PDB entry 6XP1 | X-ray diffraction, 1.75 A resolution | chains A and D of the 5 polymer chains in the assembly

Chain A (and D):
Protein: Pyrroline-5-carboxylate reductase 1, mitochondrial
Organism: Homo sapiens
Notes: EC 1.5.1.2; chain D of this document is another copy of the same molecule, construct and numbering; everything in this record applies to it too
UniProt: P32322 (P5CR1_HUMAN); residue numbers follow UniProt; this construct covers 1-300
Chain sequence (322 residues; each row starts with the number of its first residue; numbers below 1 keep their minus sign (Met-21 is residue -21)):
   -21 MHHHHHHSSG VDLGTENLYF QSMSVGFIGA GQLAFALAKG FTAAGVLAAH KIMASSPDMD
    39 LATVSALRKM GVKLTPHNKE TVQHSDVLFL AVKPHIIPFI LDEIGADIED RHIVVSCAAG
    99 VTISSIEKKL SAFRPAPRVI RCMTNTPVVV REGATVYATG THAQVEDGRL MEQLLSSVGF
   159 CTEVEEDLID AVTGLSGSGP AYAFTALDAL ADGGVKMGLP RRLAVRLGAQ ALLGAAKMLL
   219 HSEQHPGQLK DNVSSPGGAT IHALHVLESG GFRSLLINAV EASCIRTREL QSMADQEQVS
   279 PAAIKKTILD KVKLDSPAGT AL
Disordered / not traced: -21 to 0, 7-8, 34-38, 274-300 (chain D: -21 to -6, 276-300)
Sequence notes: initiating methionine (-21); expression tag (-20 to 0)
UniProt features mapped onto this chain:
  - binding site (NADP(+)): Ile6 to Leu11, Ser34, Asn56, Ala69 to Pro72, Cys95 to Ala97
  - binding site (NADPH): Ala8, Gln10, Leu11, Ser34, Asp36, Asn56, Val70, Lys71, Ala97, Asn230
  - binding site (L-proline): Glu164, Ala237, Thr238
  - modified residue: Ser2 (N-acetylserine), Ser278 (Phosphoserine)
  - natural variant: Arg119 (R119G: In ARCL2B; R119H: In ARCL2B), Ala179 (A179T: In ARCL2B), Gly206 (G206R: In ARCL2B; G206W: In ARCL2B), Gly248 (G248E: In ARCL3B), Arg251 (R251H: In ARCL3B), Ala257 (A257T: In ARCL3B), Arg266 (R266Q: In ARCL2B)
  - mutagenesis: Glu221 (E221A: Reduced enzyme activity), Thr238 (T238A: Decreased pyrroline-5-carboxylate reductase activity)
Small-molecule neighbours: (2S)-1,3-thiazolidine-2-carboxylic acid (T2C): Val231, Ser232, Ser233, Gly236, Ala237, Thr238
From the paper describing this entry:
  - binding site for (2S)-1,3-thiazolidine-2-carboxylic acid: Val231, Ser233, Thr238

How chain A and chain D interact:
Contacting residue pairs (21):
  His223(A) - Gly225(D)  hydrogen bond (side chain-backbone)
  His223(A) - Gln226(D)
  His223(A) - Asp229(D)  salt bridge
  Gly225(A) - His223(D)  hydrogen bond (backbone-side chain)
  Gln226(A) - His223(D)
  Asp229(A) - His223(D)  salt bridge
  His243(A) - Ser252(D)
  His243(A) - Ile255(D)
  His243(A) - Asn256(D)  hydrogen bond
  His243(A) - Glu259(D)
  Glu246(A) - Arg251(D)
  Glu246(A) - Ser252(D)
  Ser247(A) - Ser252(D)
  Arg251(A) - Glu246(D)
  Arg251(A) - Arg251(D)
  Ser252(A) - His243(D)
  Ser252(A) - Glu246(D)
  Ser252(A) - Ser247(D)
  Ile255(A) - His243(D)
  Asn256(A) - His243(D)  hydrogen bond
  Glu259(A) - His243(D)
Interface residues without a listed pair, chain A (13 interface residues in all): Gly249
Interface residues without a listed pair, chain D (13 interface residues in all): Gly249

In short:
Chain A and chain D each contribute 13 residues to their interface, with 4 hydrogen bonds and 2 salt bridges.
Polar pairs include His223(A)-Asp229(D), His223(A)-Gly225(D) and His243(A)-Asn256(D). Ligands of chain A:
(2S)-1,3-thiazolidine-2-carboxylic acid. The paper reports a binding site for
(2S)-1,3-thiazolidine-2-carboxylic acid at Val231(A), Ser233(A) and Thr238(A).
Both chains are Pyrroline-5-carboxylate reductase 1, mitochondrial (Homo sapiens). Entry 6XP1 (Structure of
human PYCR1 complexed with L-thiazolidine-2-carboxylate) was determined by X-ray diffraction, deposited
together with 6XOZ, 6XP0, 6XP2 and 6XP3.
